2IEA - chains A and B; structure by X-ray diffraction, 1.85 A resolution.

# Chain A (and B)
Molecule: Pyruvate dehydrogenase E1 component
Source organism: Escherichia coli
Notes: EC 1.2.4.1; chain B of this document is another copy of the same molecule, construct and numbering; everything in this record applies to it too
UniProt: P0AFG8 (ODP1_ECOLI); residue numbers follow UniProt; this construct covers 1-886
Sequence (886 residues; numbered 1 to 886; the number before each row is that of its first residue):
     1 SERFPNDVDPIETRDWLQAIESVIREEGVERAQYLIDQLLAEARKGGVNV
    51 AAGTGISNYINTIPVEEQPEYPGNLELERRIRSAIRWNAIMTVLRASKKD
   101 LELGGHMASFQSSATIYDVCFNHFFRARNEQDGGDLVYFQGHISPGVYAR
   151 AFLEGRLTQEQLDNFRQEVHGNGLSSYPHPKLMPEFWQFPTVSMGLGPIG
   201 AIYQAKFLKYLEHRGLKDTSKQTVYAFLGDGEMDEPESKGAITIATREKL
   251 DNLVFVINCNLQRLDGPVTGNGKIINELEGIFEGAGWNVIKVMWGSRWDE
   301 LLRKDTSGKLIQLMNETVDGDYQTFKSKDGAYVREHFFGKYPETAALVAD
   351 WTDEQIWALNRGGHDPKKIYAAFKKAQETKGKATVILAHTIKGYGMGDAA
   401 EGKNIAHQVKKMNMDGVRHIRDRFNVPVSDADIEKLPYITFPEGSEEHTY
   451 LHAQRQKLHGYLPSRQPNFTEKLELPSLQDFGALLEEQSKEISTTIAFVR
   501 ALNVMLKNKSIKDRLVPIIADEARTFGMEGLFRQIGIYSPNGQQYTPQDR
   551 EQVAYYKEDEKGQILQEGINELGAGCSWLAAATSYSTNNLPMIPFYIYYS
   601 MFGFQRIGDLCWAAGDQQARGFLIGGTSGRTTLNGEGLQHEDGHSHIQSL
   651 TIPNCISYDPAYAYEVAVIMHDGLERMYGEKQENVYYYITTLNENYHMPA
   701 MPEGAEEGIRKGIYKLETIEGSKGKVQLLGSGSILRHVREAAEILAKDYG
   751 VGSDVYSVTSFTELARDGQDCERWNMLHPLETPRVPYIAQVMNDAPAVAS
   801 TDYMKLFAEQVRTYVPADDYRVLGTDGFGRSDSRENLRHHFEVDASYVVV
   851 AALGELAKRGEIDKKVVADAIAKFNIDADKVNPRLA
Unresolved in the structure: 1-55, 401-413, 541-557
Ion coordination: Mg2+: Asp230, Asn260, Gln262 (together with thiamine diphosphate)
Small-molecule neighbours:
  - thiamine diphosphate (TPP), molecule 1: Ser109, Gln140, His142, Val192, Ser193, Met194, Gly229, Asp230, Gly231, Glu232, Glu235, Asn258, Asn260, Gln262, Arg263, Leu264, Lys392
  - thiamine diphosphate (TPP), molecule 2: Asp521, Glu522, Ile569, Glu571, Tyr599, Phe602, Arg606, His640

# Interface between chain A and chain B
Residue-residue contacts (254):
  Leu101(A) - Asn634(B)  hydrogen bond (backbone-side chain)
  Leu101(A) - Ser833(B)
  Glu102(A) - Asn634(B)  hydrogen bond (backbone-side chain)
  Glu102(A) - Arg834(B)  salt bridge
  Leu103(A) - Gly635(B)
  Leu103(A) - Asp832(B)
  Arg166(A) - Gly635(B)  hydrogen bond (side chain-backbone)
  Arg166(A) - Glu636(B)  salt bridge
  Arg166(A) - Ser831(B)
  Arg166(A) - Asp832(B)  hydrogen bond (backbone-backbone)
  Gln167(A) - Ser831(B)
  Gln167(A) - Asp832(B)  hydrogen bond
  Gln167(A) - Asn836(B)
  Glu168(A) - Arg830(B)
  Glu168(A) - Ser831(B)  hydrogen bond (backbone-backbone)
  Glu168(A) - Asp832(B)  hydrogen bond (backbone-side chain)
  Val169(A) - Asp832(B)  hydrogen bond (backbone-side chain)
  Val169(A) - Leu837(B)  hydrophobic
  Val169(A) - His840(B)
  His170(A) - Asn836(B)
  Ser176(A) - Gly635(B)
  Ser176(A) - Glu636(B)  hydrogen bond (side chain-backbone)
  Ser176(A) - Ser831(B)  hydrogen bond
  Tyr177(A) - Glu636(B)  hydrogen bond
  Tyr177(A) - His640(B)
  His179(A) - Leu638(B)
  His179(A) - Gln639(B)
  Lys181(A) - Phe828(B)
  Lys181(A) - Leu885(B)
  Lys181(A) - Ala886(B)
  Leu182(A) - Gly829(B)
  Leu182(A) - Arg830(B)
  Pro190(A) - Gln639(B)
  Val192(A) - Gln639(B)
  Val192(A) - His640(B)
  Ser193(A) - Phe602(B)
  Ser193(A) - Arg606(B)  hydrogen bond
  Ser193(A) - Gln639(B)
  Met194(A) - Ile569(B)  hydrophobic
  Met194(A) - Arg606(B)  hydrogen bond (backbone-side chain)
  Gly195(A) - Arg606(B)
  Ile199(A) - Pro236(B)  hydrophobic
  Gly231(A) - Ile569(B)
  Glu232(A) - Ile569(B)
  Asp234(A) - Arg247(B)  salt bridge
  Asp234(A) - Ile569(B)
  Asp234(A) - Asn570(B)  hydrogen bond (backbone-side chain)
  Glu235(A) - Ile569(B)  hydrogen bond (backbone-backbone)
  Glu235(A) - Asn570(B)
  Glu235(A) - Glu571(B)  hydrogen bond (side chain-backbone)
  Glu235(A) - Arg606(B)  salt bridge
  Pro236(A) - Pro236(B)
  Pro236(A) - Gly240(B)
  Pro236(A) - Asn570(B)
  Glu237(A) - Arg606(B)  salt bridge
  Lys239(A) - Gly240(B)
  Gly240(A) - Pro236(B)
  Gly240(A) - Lys239(B)
  Gly240(A) - Gly240(B)
  Thr243(A) - Lys239(B)
  Thr243(A) - Glu277(B)  hydrogen bond
  Thr243(A) - Ile281(B)
  Arg247(A) - Asp234(B)  salt bridge
  Arg247(A) - Thr269(B)
  Arg247(A) - Glu277(B)  salt bridge
  Arg263(A) - Asp521(B)  salt bridge
  Arg263(A) - Gln566(B)
  Leu264(A) - Asp521(B)  hydrogen bond (backbone-side chain)
  Leu264(A) - Glu522(B)
  Asp265(A) - Asp521(B)  hydrogen bond (backbone-side chain)
  Asp265(A) - Glu522(B)
  Asp265(A) - Ala523(B)  hydrogen bond (side chain-backbone)
  Asp265(A) - Arg524(B)  hydrogen bond (side chain-backbone)
  Thr269(A) - Arg247(B)
  Asn271(A) - Ser539(B)
  Glu277(A) - Thr243(B)  hydrogen bond
  Glu277(A) - Arg247(B)  salt bridge
  Gly280(A) - Gly284(B)
  Ile281(A) - Thr243(B)
  Ile281(A) - Ile281(B)  hydrophobic
  Ile281(A) - Gly284(B)  hydrogen bond (backbone-backbone)
  Gly284(A) - Gly280(B)
  Gly284(A) - Ile281(B)  hydrogen bond (backbone-backbone)
  Asp521(A) - Arg263(B)  salt bridge
  Asp521(A) - Leu264(B)  hydrogen bond (side chain-backbone)
  Asp521(A) - Asp265(B)  hydrogen bond (side chain-backbone)
  Glu522(A) - Leu264(B)
  Glu522(A) - Asp265(B)
  Ala523(A) - Asp265(B)  hydrogen bond (backbone-side chain)
  Arg524(A) - Asp265(B)  hydrogen bond (backbone-side chain)
  Gln566(A) - Arg263(B)
  Ile569(A) - Met194(B)  hydrophobic
  Ile569(A) - Gly231(B)
  Ile569(A) - Glu232(B)
  Ile569(A) - Asp234(B)
  Ile569(A) - Glu235(B)  hydrogen bond (backbone-backbone)
  Asn570(A) - Asp234(B)  hydrogen bond (side chain-backbone)
  Asn570(A) - Glu235(B)
  Asn570(A) - Pro236(B)
  Glu571(A) - Glu235(B)
  Met601(A) - Trp612(B)
  Phe602(A) - Ser193(B)
  Gln605(A) - Gly608(B)
  Gln605(A) - Asp609(B)  hydrogen bond
  Gln605(A) - Trp612(B)
  Arg606(A) - Ser193(B)  hydrogen bond
  Arg606(A) - Met194(B)  hydrogen bond (side chain-backbone)
  Arg606(A) - Gly195(B)
  Arg606(A) - Leu196(B)
  Arg606(A) - Glu235(B)  salt bridge
  Arg606(A) - Glu237(B)  salt bridge
  Arg606(A) - Asp609(B)  salt bridge
  Gly608(A) - Gln605(B)
  Asp609(A) - Phe602(B)
  Asp609(A) - Gln605(B)  hydrogen bond
  Asp609(A) - Arg606(B)  salt bridge
  Trp612(A) - Met601(B)
  Trp612(A) - Gln605(B)
  Trp612(A) - Arg630(B)
  Trp612(A) - Leu638(B)  hydrogen bond (side chain-backbone)
  Trp612(A) - His644(B)
  Trp612(A) - Phe828(B)  hydrophobic
  Ala613(A) - Gln639(B)
  Gly615(A) - Phe828(B)
  Asp616(A) - Leu638(B)
  Asp616(A) - Gln639(B)
  Arg630(A) - Trp612(B)
  Asn634(A) - Leu101(B)  hydrogen bond (side chain-backbone)
  Asn634(A) - Glu102(B)  hydrogen bond (side chain-backbone)
  Gly635(A) - Leu103(B)
  Gly635(A) - Arg166(B)  hydrogen bond (backbone-side chain)
  Gly635(A) - Ser176(B)
  Glu636(A) - Arg166(B)  salt bridge
  Glu636(A) - Ser176(B)  hydrogen bond (backbone-side chain)
  Glu636(A) - Tyr177(B)  hydrogen bond
  Leu638(A) - His179(B)
  Leu638(A) - Leu182(B)  hydrophobic
  Leu638(A) - Trp612(B)  hydrogen bond (backbone-side chain)
  Leu638(A) - Asp616(B)
  Gln639(A) - His179(B)
  Gln639(A) - Pro190(B)
  Gln639(A) - Val192(B)
  Gln639(A) - Ser193(B)
  Gln639(A) - Trp612(B)
  Gln639(A) - Ala613(B)
  Gln639(A) - Asp616(B)
  His640(A) - Tyr177(B)
  His640(A) - Val192(B)
  His644(A) - Trp612(B)
  His644(A) - Thr651(B)
  Ile647(A) - Ile647(B)
  Ile647(A) - Leu650(B)  hydrophobic
  Ile647(A) - Thr651(B)
  Leu650(A) - Ile647(B)  hydrophobic
  Leu650(A) - Leu806(B)  hydrophobic
  Thr651(A) - His644(B)
  Thr651(A) - Ile647(B)
  Thr651(A) - Met804(B)
  Pro653(A) - Gly827(B)
  Pro653(A) - Phe828(B)  hydrophobic
  Pro653(A) - Arg884(B)
  Asn654(A) - Phe828(B)
  Arg766(A) - Arg884(B)
  Gln769(A) - Lys805(B)
  Gln769(A) - Glu809(B)  hydrogen bond
  Gln769(A) - Asp826(B)
  Asp770(A) - Asn882(B)  hydrogen bond
  Asp770(A) - Arg884(B)  salt bridge
  Arg773(A) - Glu842(B)  salt bridge
  Arg773(A) - Lys880(B)  hydrogen bond (side chain-backbone)
  Arg773(A) - Val881(B)  hydrogen bond (side chain-backbone)
  Arg773(A) - Asn882(B)
  Arg773(A) - Pro883(B)
  Met776(A) - Arg821(B)
  Met776(A) - Leu823(B)  hydrophobic
  Met776(A) - Tyr847(B)
  Met776(A) - Val850(B)
  Met776(A) - Ala851(B)
  Leu777(A) - Ile871(B)
  Leu777(A) - Ala878(B)
  His778(A) - Ala878(B)
  His778(A) - Asp879(B)  salt bridge
  Pro779(A) - Lys864(B)
  Pro779(A) - Val867(B)  hydrophobic
  Pro779(A) - Ala868(B)
  Pro779(A) - Ile871(B)
  Leu780(A) - Lys864(B)
  Leu780(A) - Ala868(B)  hydrophobic
  Met804(A) - Leu650(B)
  Met804(A) - Thr651(B)
  Lys805(A) - Gln769(B)
  Leu806(A) - Leu650(B)  hydrophobic
  Leu806(A) - Leu806(B)  hydrophobic
  Leu806(A) - Gln810(B)
  Glu809(A) - Gln769(B)  hydrogen bond
  Glu809(A) - Gln810(B)
  Glu809(A) - Thr813(B)
  Glu809(A) - Tyr814(B)  hydrogen bond
  Gln810(A) - Leu806(B)
  Arg812(A) - Arg812(B)
  Arg812(A) - Thr813(B)
  Thr813(A) - Arg812(B)
  Tyr814(A) - Glu809(B)  hydrogen bond
  Arg821(A) - Met776(B)
  Leu823(A) - Met776(B)  hydrophobic
  Asp826(A) - Gln769(B)
  Gly827(A) - Pro653(B)
  Phe828(A) - Lys181(B)
  Phe828(A) - Trp612(B)  hydrophobic
  Phe828(A) - Gly615(B)
  Phe828(A) - Pro653(B)  hydrophobic
  Phe828(A) - Asn654(B)
  Gly829(A) - Leu182(B)
  Arg830(A) - Glu168(B)
  Arg830(A) - Leu182(B)
  Ser831(A) - Arg166(B)
  Ser831(A) - Gln167(B)
  Ser831(A) - Glu168(B)  hydrogen bond (backbone-side chain)
  Ser831(A) - Ser176(B)  hydrogen bond
  Asp832(A) - Leu103(B)
  Asp832(A) - Arg166(B)  hydrogen bond (backbone-backbone)
  Asp832(A) - Gln167(B)  hydrogen bond
  Asp832(A) - Glu168(B)  hydrogen bond (side chain-backbone)
  Asp832(A) - Val169(B)  hydrogen bond (side chain-backbone)
  Ser833(A) - Leu103(B)
  Arg834(A) - Glu102(B)
  Asn836(A) - Gln167(B)
  Asn836(A) - His170(B)
  Leu837(A) - Val169(B)  hydrophobic
  His840(A) - Val169(B)
  Glu842(A) - Arg773(B)  salt bridge
  Ala851(A) - Met776(B)  hydrophobic
  Lys858(A) - Pro779(B)
  Lys864(A) - Pro779(B)  hydrogen bond (side chain-backbone)
  Lys864(A) - Leu780(B)
  Lys865(A) - Leu780(B)
  Val867(A) - Pro779(B)  hydrophobic
  Ala868(A) - Leu780(B)  hydrophobic
  Ile871(A) - Met776(B)
  Ile871(A) - Leu777(B)
  Ile871(A) - Pro779(B)
  Ala878(A) - Leu777(B)
  Ala878(A) - His778(B)
  Asp879(A) - His778(B)  salt bridge
  Lys880(A) - Arg773(B)  hydrogen bond (backbone-side chain)
  Val881(A) - Arg773(B)
  Asn882(A) - Asp770(B)  hydrogen bond
  Asn882(A) - Arg773(B)
  Pro883(A) - Arg773(B)
  Arg884(A) - Pro653(B)
  Arg884(A) - Arg766(B)
  Arg884(A) - Asp770(B)  salt bridge
  Leu885(A) - Lys181(B)
  Ala886(A) - Lys181(B)
Interface residues without a listed pair, chain A (136 interface residues in all): Ser175, Pro178, Thr191, Leu196, Ile242, Ile244, Val268, Ile274, Ala285, Glu567, Gly568, Leu572, Phe604, Gly637, Gln648, Ile652, Tyr847, Val850, Ile876
Interface residues without a listed pair, chain B (135 interface residues in all): Ser175, Pro178, Thr191, Ile242, Ile244, Gly266, Val268, Ala285, Glu567, Gly568, Leu572, Phe604, Gly637, Gln648, Ile652, Asn693, Lys865, Ile876

# Summary
Chain A and chain B form an interface of 136 and 135 residues respectively; the contacts include 57 hydrogen
bonds and 21 salt bridges. Polar pairs include Glu102(A)-Arg834(B), Arg166(A)-Glu636(B) and
Asp234(A)-Arg247(B). Chain A binds thiamine diphosphate.
Chain A and chain B are both Pyruvate dehydrogenase E1 component (Escherichia coli); the structure, E. coli
pyruvate dehydrogenase, was determined by X-ray diffraction together with 1L8A from the same study.
